3IR0 - chains B and D of the 4 polymer chains in the assembly; structure by X-ray diffraction, 2.20 A resolution.

[Chain B (and D)]
Name: Insulin B chain
Organism: Homo sapiens
Notes: chain D of this document is another copy of the same molecule, construct and numbering; everything in this record applies to it too
Reference sequence: P01308 (INS_HUMAN); residues 1-30 here correspond to UniProt positions 25-54 (UniProt number = residue number + 24)
Chain sequence (30 residues; each row starts with the number of its first residue):
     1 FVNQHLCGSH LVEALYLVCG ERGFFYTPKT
Ion coordination: Cu ion near His-10 (its only coordinating residue here)

[How chain B and chain D interact]
Pairs across the interface - 29 pairs, chain B then chain D:
  Gly-8(B) / Tyr-16(D)
  Ser-9(B) / Glu-13(D)
  Ser-9(B) / Tyr-16(D)
  Val-12(B) / Val-12(D)
  Val-12(B) / Tyr-16(D)  hydrophobic
  Val-12(B) / Phe-24(D)  hydrophobic
  Glu-13(B) / Ser-9(D)  hydrogen bond
  Glu-13(B) / Glu-13(D)
  Tyr-16(B) / Gly-8(D)
  Tyr-16(B) / Ser-9(D)
  Tyr-16(B) / Val-12(D)  hydrophobic
  Tyr-16(B) / Tyr-26(D)  hydrophobic
  Gly-20(B) / Tyr-26(D)
  Gly-20(B) / Pro-28(D)
  Glu-21(B) / Pro-28(D)
  Gly-23(B) / Tyr-26(D)
  Gly-23(B) / Pro-28(D)
  Phe-24(B) / Val-12(D)  hydrophobic
  Phe-24(B) / Phe-24(D)  hydrophobic
  Phe-24(B) / Phe-25(D)
  Phe-24(B) / Tyr-26(D)  hydrogen bond (backbone-backbone)
  Phe-25(B) / Phe-24(D)
  Phe-25(B) / Phe-25(D)  hydrophobic
  Tyr-26(B) / Tyr-16(D)
  Tyr-26(B) / Gly-20(D)
  Tyr-26(B) / Gly-23(D)
  Tyr-26(B) / Phe-24(D)  hydrogen bond (backbone-backbone)
  Pro-28(B) / Glu-21(D)
  Pro-28(B) / Gly-23(D)
Interface residues without a listed pair, chain B (13 interface residues in all): Arg-22
Interface residues without a listed pair, chain D (14 interface residues in all): Arg-22, Lys-29

[Summary]
Chain B and chain D form an interface of 13 and 14 residues respectively, with 3 hydrogen bonds. Polar pairs
include Glu-13(B)/Ser-9(D) and Phe-24(B)/Tyr-26(D).
Both chains are Insulin B chain (Homo sapiens). Entry 3IR0 (Crystal Structure of Human Insulin complexed with
Cu+2 metal ion) was determined by X-ray diffraction.
